PDB entry 1XF5 | X-ray diffraction, 2.60 A resolution | chains A and L of the 4 polymer chains in the assembly

== Chain A ==
Name: Monoclonal antibody 19D9D6 Light chain
From: Mus musculus
Notes: antibody fragment or engineered binder
Sequence (220 residues; row label = number of the first residue in the row):
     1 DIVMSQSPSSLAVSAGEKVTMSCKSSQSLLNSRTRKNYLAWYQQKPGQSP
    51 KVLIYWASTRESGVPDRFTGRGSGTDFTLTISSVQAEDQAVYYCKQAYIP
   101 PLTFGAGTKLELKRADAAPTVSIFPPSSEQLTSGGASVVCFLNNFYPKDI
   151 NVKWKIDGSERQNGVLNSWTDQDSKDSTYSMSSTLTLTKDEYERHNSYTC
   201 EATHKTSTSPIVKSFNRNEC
Cystine bridges: Cys23-Cys94, Cys140-Cys200

== Chain L ==
Name: Protein L
From: Finegoldia magna
Notes: engineered mutation(s): Y64W,H74C
Sequence (80 residues; row label = number of the first residue in the row):
     3 MNIKFAGKEKTPEEPKEEVTIKVNLIFADGKIQTAEFKGTFEEATAEAYR
    53 YADLLAKVNGEWTADLEDGGNCMNIKFAGK
Not modelled in the structure: 3-11
From the paper describing this entry:
  - self-association interface (contacts with another copy of this molecule); pairs are residue here / residue on that copy: Ala66-Leu68 (backbone contact), Phe43, Phe43, Tyr51, Arg52, Glu63, Trp64, Thr65, Leu68, Gly71, Gly72

== Chain A / chain L interface ==
Contacting residue pairs (23):
  Pro8(A) with Glu38(L); Phe39(L), hydrophobic; Tyr53(L)
  Ser9(A) with Glu38(L), hydrogen bond (backbone-backbone); Lys40(L)
  Ser10(A) with Ala37(L); Glu38(L), hydrogen bond (backbone-backbone)
  Leu11(A) with Thr36(L); Ala37(L), hydrophobic; Tyr53(L)
  Ala12(A) with Gln35(L); Thr36(L), hydrogen bond (backbone-backbone)
  Val13(A) with Gln35(L)
  Glu17(A) with Lys33(L); Gln35(L)
  Lys18(A) with Gln35(L)
  Thr20(A) with Tyr53(L), hydrogen bond (backbone-side chain); Leu57(L)
  Ser22(A) with Leu56(L)
  Lys24(A) with Arg52(L)
  Thr78(A) with Leu56(L)
  Lys113(A) with Ile34(L); Thr36(L), hydrogen bond
Other interface residues (no listed pair), chain A (15 interface residues in all): Ser7, Val19
Other interface residues (no listed pair), chain L (15 interface residues in all): Leu27, Glu49, Val60

== Summary ==
Chain A and chain L each contribute 15 residues to their interface, with 5 hydrogen bonds. Polar contacts
include Thr20(A)-Tyr53(L), Lys113(A)-Thr36(L) and Ser9(A)-Glu38(L). The paper reports a self-association
interface involving Phe43(L), Tyr51(L) and Arg52(L) among others.
Chain A is Monoclonal antibody 19D9D6 Light chain (Mus musculus) and chain L is Protein L (Finegoldia magna);
the structure, Complex HCV core-Fab 19D9D6-Protein L mutant (H74C, Y64W)in space group P21212, was determined
by X-ray diffraction, deposited together with 1XCQ and 1XCT.
